PDB entry 6MPF | X-ray diffraction, 3.33 A resolution | chains A and K of the 23 polymer chains in the assembly

== Chain A ==
Molecule: 16S rRNA
Source organism: Thermus thermophilus HB8 (strain HB8 / ATCC 27634 / DSM 579)
Sequence (1508 nucleotides; row label = number of the first residue in the row; note: 4 numbers in that range are skipped by the numbering (no residue carries them; nothing is unmodelled there)):
     5 UGGAGAGUUUGAUCCUGGCUCAGGGUGAACGCUGGCGGCGUGCCUAAGAC
    55 AUGCAAGUCGUGCGGGCCGCGGGGUUUUACUCCGUGGUCAGCGGCGGACG
   105 GGUGAGUAACGCGUGGGUGACCUACCCGGAAGAGGGGGACAACCCGGGGA
   155 AACUCGGGCUAAUCCCCCAUGUGGACCCGCCCCUUGGGGUGUGUCCAAAG
   205 GGCUUUGCCCGCUUCCGGAUGGGCCCGCGUCCCAUCAGCUAGUUGGUGGG
   255 GUAAUGGCCCACCAAGGCGACGACGGGUAGCCGGUCUGAGAGGAUGGCCG
   305 GCCACAGGGGCACUGAGACACGGGCCCCACUCCUACGGGAGGCAGCAGUU
   355 AGGAAUCUUCCGCAAUGGGCGCAAGCCUGACGGAGCGACGCCGCUUGGAG
   405 GAAGAAGCCCUUCGGGGUGUAAACUCCUGAACCCGGGACGAAACCCCCGA
   455 CGAGGGGACUGACGGUACCGGGGUAAUAGCGCCGGCCAACUCCGUGCCAG
   505 CAGCCGCGGUAAUACGGAGGGCGCGAGCGUUACCCGGAUUCACUGGGCGU
   555 AAAGGGCGUGUAGGCGGCCUGGGGCGUCCCAUGUGAAAGACCACGGCUCA
   605 ACCGUGGGGGAGCGUGGGAUACGCUCAGGCUAGACGGUGGGAGAGGGUGG
   655 UGGAAUUCCCGGAGUAGCGGUGAAAUGCGCAGAUACCGGGAGGAACGCCG
   705 AUGGCGAAGGCAGCCACCUGGUCCACCCGUGACGCUGAGGCGCGAAAGCG
   755 UGGGGAGCAAACCGGAUUAGAUACCCGGGUAGUCCACGCCCUAAACGAUG
   805 CGCGCUAGGUCUCUGGGUCUCCUGGGGGCCGAAGCUAACGCGUUAAGCGC
   855 GCCGCCUGGGGAGUACGGCCGCAAGGCUGAAACUCAAAGGAAUUGACGGG
   905 GGCCCGCACAAGCGGUGGAGCAUGUGGUUUAAUUCGAAGCAACGCGAAGA
   955 ACCUUACCAGGCCUUGACAUGCUAGGGAACCCGGGUGAAAGCCUGGGGUG
  1005 CCCCGCGAGGGGAGCCCUAGCACAGGUGCUGCAUGGCCGUCGUCAGCUCG
  1055 UGCCGUGAGGUGUUGGGUUAAGUCCCGCAACGAGCGCAACCCCCGCCGUU
  1105 AGUUGCCAGCGGUUCGGCCGGGCACUCUAACGGGACUGCCCGCGAAAGCG
  1155 GGAGGAAGGAGGGGACGACGUCUGGUCAGCAUGGCCCUUACGGCCUGGGC
  1205 GACACACGUGCUACAAUGCCCACUACAAAGCGAUGCCACCCGGCAACGGG
  1255 GAGCUAAUCGCAAAAAGGUGGGCCCAGUUCGGAUUGGGGUCUGCAACCCG
  1305 ACCCCAUGAAGCCGGAAUCGCUAGUAAUCGCGGAUCAGCCAUGCCGCGGU
  1355 GAAUACGUUCCCGGGCCUUGUACACACCGCCCGUCACGCCAUGGGAGCGG
  1405 GCUCUACCCGAAGUCGCCGGGAGCCUACGGGCAGGCGCCGAGGGUAGGGC
  1455 CCGUGACUGGGGCGAAGUCGUAACAAGGUAGCUGUACCGGAAGGUGCGGC
  1505 UGGAUCA
  1516 C
Metal / ion sites: Mg2+ site 1 near G21 (its only coordinating residue here); Mg2+ site 2 near A53 (its only coordinating residue here); Mg2+ site 3: U62, G98; Mg2+ site 4: G69, G70; Mg2+ site 5: A109, G110, G284; Mg2+ site 6: G117, U118, G231; Mg2+ site 7 near C169 (its only coordinating residue here); Mg2+ site 8 near A201 (its only coordinating residue here); Mg2+ site 9: G294, G541; Mg2+ site 10 near A310 (its only coordinating residue here); Mg2+ site 11 near G319 (its only coordinating residue here); Mg2+ site 12 near C323 (its only coordinating residue here); 48 more Mg2+ sites not listed
Residues lining bound ligands: paromomycin (PAR): G1387, U1388, C1389, A1390, C1391, G1466, C1467, G1468, A1469, A1470, G1471, U1472, C1473

== Chain K ==
Protein: 30S ribosomal protein S11
Source organism: Thermus thermophilus (strain HB8 / ATCC 27634 / DSM 579)
Reference sequence: P80376 (RS11_THET8); residues 11-129 here = UniProt positions 11-129
Amino-acid sequence (119 residues; numbered 11 to 129; the number before each row is that of its first residue):
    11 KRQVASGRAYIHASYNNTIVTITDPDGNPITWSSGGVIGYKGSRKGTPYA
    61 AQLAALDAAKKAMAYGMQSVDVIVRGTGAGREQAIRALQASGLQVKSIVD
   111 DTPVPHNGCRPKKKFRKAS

== Chain A / chain K interface ==
Pairs across the interface (75):
  G657(A) with His116(K), base contact
  A658(A) with Val114(K), hydrogen bond to the sugar; Pro115(K), base contact; His116(K), hydrogen bond to the base; Gly118(K), base contact
  A659(A) with Pro113(K), sugar contact; Pro115(K), sugar contact; Cys119(K), base contact
  U660(A) with Cys119(K), hydrogen bond to the base
  G666(A) with Asn38(K), hydrogen bond to the base; Pro39(K), base contact
  A667(A) with Asn38(K), sugar contact; Pro39(K), hydrogen bond to the sugar
  G668(A) with Pro39(K), sugar contact; Trp42(K), sugar contact
  U669(A) with Trp42(K), hydrogen bond to the sugar; Tyr75(K), phosphate contact
  G671(A) with Trp42(K), sugar contact; Ser44(K), phosphate contact; Gly46(K), sugar contact; Val47(K), sugar contact
  C672(A) with Asn27(K), hydrogen bond to the phosphate; Ser44(K), hydrogen bond to the phosphate; Gly46(K), hydrogen bond to the phosphate; Lys55(K), salt bridge to the phosphate
  G673(A) with Asn27(K), hydrogen bond to the phosphate; Lys51(K), base contact; Lys55(K), base contact
  G674(A) with Asn26(K), hydrogen bond to the phosphate; Gly52(K), base contact; Lys55(K), base contact; Lys124(K), phosphate contact
  U675(A) with Asn26(K), hydrogen bond to the phosphate; Gly52(K), base contact; Ser53(K), hydrogen bond to the base; Lys124(K), salt bridge to the phosphate
  A677(A) with Ser53(K), hydrogen bond to the phosphate
  A678(A) with Gly52(K), phosphate contact; Ser53(K), hydrogen bond to the phosphate
  A687(A) with Trp42(K), base contact
  U688(A) with Ile29(K), base contact
  A689(A) with His22(K), sugar contact; Ile29(K), sugar contact; Thr31(K), hydrogen bond to the sugar
  C690(A) with Tyr20(K), phosphate contact; His22(K), phosphate contact; Gly37(K), hydrogen bond to the sugar; Pro39(K), base contact; Arg85(K), salt bridge to the phosphate
  C691(A) with Tyr20(K), sugar contact; Asp36(K), sugar contact; Gly37(K), sugar contact; Arg85(K), salt bridge to the phosphate
  G697(A) with Cys119(K), base contact
  A698(A) with Gly118(K), base contact
  A699(A) with Asn117(K), hydrogen bond to the sugar; Gly118(K), sugar contact
  C700(A) with His116(K), sugar contact; Asn117(K), sugar contact
  G701(A) with His116(K), stacking on the base; Asn117(K), hydrogen bond to the sugar
  A760(A) with Cys119(K), base contact
  G761(A) with Cys119(K), sugar contact; Arg120(K), hydrogen bond to the sugar
  C762(A) with Arg120(K), sugar contact; Pro121(K), sugar contact; Lys122(K), salt bridge to the phosphate
  A763(A) with Lys122(K), phosphate contact; Lys123(K), hydrogen bond to the phosphate
  C779(A) with Lys123(K), salt bridge to the phosphate
  C780(A) with Lys124(K), salt bridge to the phosphate
  G781(A) with Lys122(K), phosphate contact
  G1500(A) with Lys123(K), salt bridge to the phosphate
  C1501(A) with Arg120(K), salt bridge to the phosphate
  G1502(A) with Arg120(K), salt bridge to the phosphate
Also at the interface, not in a pair above, chain A (38 interface residues in all): A670, G782, U1499
Also at the interface, not in a pair above, chain K (37 interface residues in all): Thr33, Ile40, Gly45, Lys71, Arg126

== Overview ==
38 residues of chain A face 37 of chain K across their interface, with 21 hydrogen bonds, 10 salt bridges and
1 aromatic stacking contact. Polar contacts include A658(A)-His116(K), U660(A)-Cys119(K) and G666(A)-Asn38(K).
Ligands of chain A: paromomycin. U62(A) and G98(A) form the Mg2+ site 3.
Here chain A is 16S rRNA (Thermus thermophilus HB8 (strain HB8 / ATCC 27634 / DSM 579)) and chain K is 30S
ribosomal protein S11 (Thermus thermophilus (strain HB8 / ATCC 27634 / DSM 579)). Entry 6MPF (Structure of the
Thermus thermophilus 30S ribosomal subunit complexed with a 2-thiocytidine (s2C32) and inosine (I34) ...) was
determined by X-ray diffraction together with 6DTI, 6MKN and 6MPI from the same study.
